PDB entry 1L79 | X-ray diffraction, 1.90 A resolution | chain A

[Chain A]
Name: T4 lysozyme
Source organism: Enterobacteria phage T4
Notes: EC 3.2.1.17
UniProt: P00720 (LYCV_BPT4); residues 1-164 here = UniProt positions 1-164
Chain sequence (164 residues; numbered 1 to 164; the number before each row is that of its first residue):
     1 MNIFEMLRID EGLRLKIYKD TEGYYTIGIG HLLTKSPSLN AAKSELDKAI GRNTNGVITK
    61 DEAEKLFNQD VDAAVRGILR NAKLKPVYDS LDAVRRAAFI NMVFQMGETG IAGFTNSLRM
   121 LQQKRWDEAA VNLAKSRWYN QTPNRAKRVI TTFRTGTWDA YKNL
Disordered / not traced: 163-164
Construct notes: conflict Thr54 (Cys in P00720), Ala97 (Cys in P00720), Phe99 (Leu in P00720), Ile111 (Val in P00720)
UniProt features mapped onto this chain:
  - active site (Proton donor/acceptor): Glu11, Asp20
  - binding site (substrate): Leu32, Phe104, Ser117, Asn132
  - mutagenesis: Glu11 (E11A/F/H/M/N: Complete loss of enzymatic activity; E11N: Loss of 84% of enzymatic activity; E11Q: Complete loss of activity), Asp20 (D20A/N/S/T: Complete loss of enzymatic activity; D20C: Nearly no effet on specific enzymatic activity; D20E/Q: Loss of 99% of enzymatic activity), Thr26 (T26E: Complete loss of activity at neutral pH; covalently bound substrate; T26H: Facilitates transglycosylation more effectively than hydrolysis; covalently bound substrate), Gly30 (G30A: Almost complete loss of enzymatic activity; G30F: Almost complete loss of enzymatic activity. The enzyme is destabilized by 1.5 kcal/mol), Ser117 (S117F: 10-fold decrease in enzymatic activity; S117I: 500-fold decrease in enzymatic activity; S117V: 50-fold decrease in enzymatic activity), Asn132 (N132I: 5-fold decrease in enzymatic activity; N132M/F: 2-fold decrease in enzymatic activity)

[Overview]
Curated annotation (UniProt) lists active-site residues Glu11 and Asp20, 4 substrate-binding residues and 6
mutagenesis sites.
Chain A is T4 lysozyme (Enterobacteria phage T4); the structure, Design and structural analysis of alternative
hydrophobic core packing arrangements in bacteriophage T4 lysozyme, was determined by X-ray diffraction,
deposited together with 1L77, 1L80, 1L81, 1L82 and 2L78.
